Entry 4TUJ (X-ray diffraction, 1.89 A resolution); this record covers chains A and B of the 3 polymer chains in the assembly.

# Chain A
Name: Heavy chain of monoclonal antibody against neuroblastoma associated antigen
Organism: Mus musculus
Notes: antibody fragment or engineered binder
Chain sequence (214 residues; numbered 1 to 214; the number before each row is that of its first residue):
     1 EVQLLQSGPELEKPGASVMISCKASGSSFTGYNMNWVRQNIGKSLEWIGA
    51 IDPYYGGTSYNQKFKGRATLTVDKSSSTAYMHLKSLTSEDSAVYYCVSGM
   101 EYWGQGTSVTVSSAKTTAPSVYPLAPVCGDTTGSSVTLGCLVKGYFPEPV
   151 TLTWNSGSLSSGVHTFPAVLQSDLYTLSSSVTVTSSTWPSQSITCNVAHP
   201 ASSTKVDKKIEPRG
Disordered / not traced: 128-131, 213-214
Cystine bridges: Cys22-Cys96, Cys140-Cys195
From the paper describing this entry:
  - mutagenesis - N33A, N35A: abolished binding to GD2
  - mutagenesis - A50K: decreased binding to GD2

# Chain B
Name: Light chain of monoclonal antibody against neuroblastoma associated antigen
Organism: Mus musculus
Notes: antibody fragment or engineered binder
Chain sequence (220 residues; each row starts with the number of its first residue):
     1 DVVMTQTPLSLPVSLGDQASISCRSSQSLVHRNGNTYLHWYLQKPGQSPK
    51 LLIHKVSNRFSGVPDRFSGSGSGTDFTLKISRVEAEDLGVYFCSQSTHVP
   101 PLTFGAGTKLELKRADAAPTVSIFPPSSEQLTSGGASVVCFLNNFYPKDI
   151 NVKWKIDGSERQNGVLNSWTDQDSKDSTYSMSSTLTLTKDEYERHNSYTC
   201 EATHKTSTSPIVKSFNRNEC
Disordered / not traced: 218-220
Cystine bridges: Cys23-Cys93, Cys140-Cys200
From the paper describing this entry:
  - mutagenesis - H31N, S96A: abolished binding to GD2

# Chain A / chain B interface
Pairs across the interface - 61 pairs, chain A then chain B:
  Gln39(A) with Gln43(B), hydrogen bond; Phe92(B)
  Lys43(A) with Phe92(B)
  Leu45(A) with Phe92(B), hydrophobic; Phe104(B)
  Trp47(A) with Pro100(B), hydrophobic; Pro101(B), hydrophobic; Leu102(B)
  Ser59(A) with Pro100(B)
  Tyr60(A) with Pro100(B)
  Asn61(A) with Pro101(B)
  Tyr95(A) with Gln43(B), hydrogen bond; Gln47(B); Ser48(B)
  Met100(A) with Tyr41(B), hydrogen bond (backbone-side chain); Leu102(B), hydrophobic; Phe104(B), hydrophobic
  Glu101(A) with Leu51(B); Phe60(B)
  Tyr102(A) with Phe60(B)
  Trp103(A) with Tyr41(B); Ser48(B); Pro49(B)
  Gly104(A) with Ser48(B), hydrogen bond (backbone-side chain)
  Gln105(A) with Ser48(B)
  Tyr122(A) with Ser127(B); Gln130(B); Ser133(B)
  Pro123(A) with Ser127(B)
  Leu124(A) with Phe124(B); Val139(B), hydrophobic
  Ala125(A) with Phe124(B); Pro125(B)
  Pro126(A) with Phe124(B)
  Val127(A) with Pro125(B); Phe215(B)
  Thr137(A) with Ser122(B); Phe124(B)
  Leu141(A) with Ser137(B)
  Lys143(A) with Gln130(B); Ser137(B); Thr186(B)
  His164(A) with Asn143(B); Asn144(B), hydrogen bond; Ser180(B), hydrogen bond
  Phe166(A) with Phe141(B), hydrophobic; Asn143(B); Ser168(B); Thr170(B); Ser180(B); Met181(B); Ser182(B)
  Pro167(A) with Ser168(B), hydrogen bond (backbone-side chain); Trp169(B)
  Val169(A) with Asn167(B); Ser168(B)
  Ser178(A) with Phe141(B); Ser182(B), hydrogen bond
  Ser179(A) with Phe141(B)
  Ser180(A) with Phe141(B); Asn143(B), hydrogen bond
Interface residues without a listed pair, chain A (34 interface residues in all): Val37, Leu138, Gly139, Thr165
Interface residues without a listed pair, chain B (36 interface residues in all): Ile123, Glu129, Asp173, Thr184

# Summary
34 residues of chain A face 36 of chain B across their interface, with 9 hydrogen bonds. Polar pairs include
Gln39(A)-Gln43(B), Tyr95(A)-Gln43(B) and Met100(A)-Tyr41(B). The paper reports that N33A and N35A of chain A
abolish binding to GD2; H31N and S96A of chain B abolish binding to GD2.
Here chain A is Heavy chain of monoclonal antibody against neuroblastoma associated antigen and chain B is
Light chain of monoclonal antibody against neuroblastoma associated antigen, both from Mus musculus. Entry
4TUJ (Crystal structure of monoclonal antibody against neuroblastoma associated antigen) was determined by
X-ray diffraction, deposited together with 4TRP, 4TUK, 4TUL and 4TUO.
